PDB entry 8XXZ | electron microscopy, 3.30 A resolution | chains A and R of the 5 polymer chains in the assembly

[Chain A]
Protein: Guanine nucleotide-binding protein G(o) subunit alpha
From: Homo sapiens
UniProtKB: P09471 (GNAO_HUMAN); numbering as in UniProt; present here: 4-56, 182-231, 242-354
Chain sequence (240 residues; numbered -11 to 354; 126 numbers in that range are skipped by the numbering (no residue carries them; nothing is unmodelled there); the number before each row is that of its first residue; numbers below 1 keep their minus sign (Met-11 is residue -11)):
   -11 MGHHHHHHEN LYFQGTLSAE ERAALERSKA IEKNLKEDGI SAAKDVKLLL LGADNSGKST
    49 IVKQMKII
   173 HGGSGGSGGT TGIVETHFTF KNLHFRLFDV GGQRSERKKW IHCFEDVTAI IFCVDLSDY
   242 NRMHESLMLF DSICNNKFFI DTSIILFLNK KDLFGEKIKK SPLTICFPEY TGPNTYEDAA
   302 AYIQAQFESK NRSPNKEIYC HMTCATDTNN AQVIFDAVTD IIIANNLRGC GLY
Disordered / not traced: -11 to 3, 173-182
Sequence notes: initiating methionine (-11); expression tag (-10 to 3); engineered mutation Asp42 (Gly in P09471), Asn43 (Glu in P09471), Asp227 (Ala in P09471), Asp230 (Gly in P09471), Ala332 (Ile in P09471), Ile335 (Val in P09471); linker (174-181)
Curated features (UniProtKB/Swiss-Prot):
  - region: Lys35 to Ala41, Ser44 to Thr48 (G1 motif), Phe197 to Arg206 (G3 motif), Ile266 to Asp273 (G4 motif), Thr324 to Thr329 (G5 motif)
  - binding site (GTP): Lys46, Ser47, Thr48, Asn270, Asp273, Cys325
  - binding site (Mg(2+)): Ser47, Thr182
  - natural variant: Gly40 (G40R: In DEE17 and NEDIM; G40W: Found in a patient with intractable early-onset epilepsy), Ser47 (S47G: In NEDIM), Gln52 (Q52P: Found in a patient with intractable early-onset epilepsy; Q52R: In DEE17), Ile56 (I56T: In NEDIM), Thr191 to Phe197 (deletion: In DEE17), Gly203 (G203R: In DEE17), Arg209 (R209C: In DEE17 and NEDIM; R209G: In NEDIM; R209H: In NEDIM; R209L: In NEDIM), Glu246 (E246G: In NEDIM; E246K: In NEDIM), Ile279 (I279N: In DEE17)
  - modified residue: Gln205 (5-glutamyl histamine), Cys351 (ADP-ribosylcysteine)
  - lipidation: Cys351 (S-palmitoyl cysteine)
  - mutagenesis: Cys351 (C351A: Strong loss of binding to ADGRG3)

[Chain R]
Protein: C-X-C chemokine receptor type 3
From: Homo sapiens
UniProtKB: P49682 (CXCR3_HUMAN); numbering as in UniProt (aligned over 2-368)
Chain sequence (424 residues; numbered -55 to 368; the number before each row is that of its first residue; numbers below 1 keep their minus sign (Met-55 is residue -55)):
   -55 MGKTIIALSY IFCLVFADYK DDDDAANFTP VNGSSGNQSV RLVTSSSLEV LFQGPGSVLE
     5 VSDHQVLNDA EVAALLENFS SSYDYGENES DSCCTSPPCP QDFSLNFDRA FLPALYSLLF
    65 LLGLLGNGAV AAVLLSRRTA LSSTDTFLLH LAVADTLLVL TLPLWAVDAA VQWVFGSGLC
   125 KVAGALFNIN FYAGALLLAC ISFDRYLNIV HATQLYRRGP PARVTLTCLA VWGLCLLFAL
   185 PDFIFLSAHH DERLNATHCQ YNFPQVGRTA LRVLQLVAGF LLPLLVMAYC YAHILAVLLV
   245 SRGQRRLRAM RLVVVVVVAF ALCWTPYHLV VLVDILMDLG ALARNCGRES RVDVAKSVTS
   305 GLGYMHCCLN PLLYAFVGVK FRERMWMLLL RLGCPNQRGL QRQPSSSRRD SSWSETSEAS
   365 YSGL
Disordered / not traced: -55 to 58, 111-125, 162-164, 189-207, 333-368
Sequence notes: initiating methionine (-55); expression tag (-54 to 1)
Curated features (UniProtKB/Swiss-Prot):
  - modified residue (Sulfotyrosine): Tyr27, Tyr29
  - glycosylation (N-linked (GlcNAc...) asparagine): Asn22, Asn32
  - mutagenesis: Glu4 (E4K: Does not affect binding to CXCL9, CXCL10 and CXCL11 or activation), Glu21 (E21K: Reduces slightly CXCL9-, CXCL10- and CXCL11-induced chemotaxis), Tyr27 to Tyr29 (Abolishes binding to CXCL10 and CXCL11 and CXCL9-, CXCL10- and CXCL11-induced chemotaxis), Tyr27 (Y27F: Reduces sulfation and CXCL9-, CXCL10- and CXCL11-induced chemotaxis. Abolishes binding to CXCL10 ...), Tyr29 (Y29F: Reduces sulfation, binding to CXCL10 and CXCL9-, CXCL10- and CXCL11-induced chemotaxis. Abolishes sulfation, binding to CXCL10 and CXCL11 and CXCL9-, CXCL10- and CXCL11-induced chemotaxis ...), Asp112 (D112A: Abolishes binding to CXCL10 and CXCL11. Reduces CXCL9-, CXCL10- and CXCL11-induced chemotaxis; D112K: Abolishes binding to CXCL10 and CXCL11 and CXCL10- and CXCL11-induced chemotaxis ...), Arg197 (R197A: Abolishes binding to CXCL10 and CXCL11 and CXCL9-, CXCL10- and CXCL11-induced chemotaxis. Reduces ligand-induced receptor internalization), Arg212 (R212A: Abolishes CXCL10-induced chemotaxis. Reduces CXCL9- and CXCL11-induced chemotaxis. Does not affect binding to CXCL10 and CXCL11), Arg216 (R216A: Reduces CXCL9-, CXCL10- and CXCL11-induced chemotaxis. Does not affect binding to CXCL10 and CXCL11 or receptor internalization), Asp278 (D278A: Abolishes binding to CXCL10 and CXCL11 and CXCL11-induced chemotaxis. Reduces CXCL9 and CXCL10-induced chemotaxis ...), Asp282 (D282A: Reduces binding to CXCL10 and CXCL9-, CXCL10- and CXCL11-induced chemotaxis. Abolishes binding to CXCL11 ...), Glu293 (E293A: Reduces binding to CXCL10 and CXCL9- and CXCL11-induced chemotaxis. Abolishes binding to CXCL11 and CXCL10-induced chemotaxis ...)

[How chain A and chain R interact]
Residue-residue contacts - 34 pairs, chain A then chain R:
  Ile28(A) with Arg161(R)
  Ala31(A) with Tyr160(R)
  Lys32(A) with Gln158(R), hydrogen bond (side chain-backbone); Tyr160(R)
  Asp33(A) with Tyr160(R)
  Val34(A) with Tyr160(R), hydrophobic
  Thr220(A) with Tyr160(R), hydrogen bond
  Asn316(A) with Arg249(R)
  Glu318(A) with Arg246(R); Gly247(R)
  Tyr320(A) with Arg246(R)
  Thr340(A) with Thr157(R)
  Ile344(A) with Ile153(R); Ala156(R), hydrophobic
  Ala345(A) with Arg249(R), hydrogen bond (backbone-side chain)
  Asn347(A) with Asn152(R), hydrogen bond (side chain-backbone)
  Leu348(A) with Ile153(R), hydrophobic
  Arg349(A) with Val323(R); Lys324(R); Glu327(R), salt bridge
  Cys351(A) with Thr88(R); Arg149(R), hydrogen bond (backbone-side chain); Asn152(R), hydrogen bond
  Gly352(A) with Gly322(R)
  Leu353(A) with Arg149(R); Ile153(R), hydrophobic; Ala253(R); Leu256(R); Val257(R), hydrophobic
  Tyr354(A) with Arg249(R); Arg252(R), hydrogen bond (backbone-side chain); Val321(R); Gly322(R); Val323(R), hydrogen bond (backbone-backbone)
Interface residues without a listed pair, chain A (24 interface residues in all): Leu195, Phe336, Asp341, Ile343, Gly350
Interface residues without a listed pair, chain R (26 interface residues in all): Asp89, Ile238, Leu242, Ser245, Arg326

[Summary]
The interface between chain A and chain R involves 24 residues on one side and 26 on the other; the contacts
include 8 hydrogen bonds and 1 salt bridge. Polar pairs include Arg349(A)-Glu327(R), Lys32(A)-Gln158(R) and
Thr220(A)-Tyr160(R).
Chain A is Guanine nucleotide-binding protein G(o) subunit alpha and chain R is C-X-C chemokine receptor type
3, both from Homo sapiens; the structure, Structure of CXCR3 in the apo-state (Full map), was determined by
electron microscopy (same publication as 8XXY, 8XYI, 8XYK, 8Y0H and 8Y0N).
